PDB entry 4V5V | X-ray diffraction, 3.60 A resolution | chains AH and AK of the 11 polymer chains in the assembly

# Chain AH
Name: Respiratory syncytial virus nucleocapsid protein
Source organism: Human respiratory syncytial virus
UniProtKB: Q4KRW9 (Q4KRW9_HRSV); residue numbers follow UniProt; this construct covers 1-375
Chain sequence (375 residues; each row starts with the number of its first residue):
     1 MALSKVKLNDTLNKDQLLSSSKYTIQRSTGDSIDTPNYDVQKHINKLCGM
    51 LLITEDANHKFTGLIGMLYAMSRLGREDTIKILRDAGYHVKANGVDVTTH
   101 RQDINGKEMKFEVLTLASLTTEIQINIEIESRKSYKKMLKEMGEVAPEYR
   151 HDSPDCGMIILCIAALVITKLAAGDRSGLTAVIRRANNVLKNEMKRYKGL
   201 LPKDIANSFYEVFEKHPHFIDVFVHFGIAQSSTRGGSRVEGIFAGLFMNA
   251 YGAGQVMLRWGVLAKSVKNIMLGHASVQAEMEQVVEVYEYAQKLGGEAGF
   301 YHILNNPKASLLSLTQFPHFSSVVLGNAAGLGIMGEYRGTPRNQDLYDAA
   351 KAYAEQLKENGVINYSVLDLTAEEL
Curated features (UniProtKB/Swiss-Prot):
  - region: Arg338 to Asn364 (Interaction with the phosphoprotein)
  - modified residue: Tyr38 (Phosphotyrosine)

# Chain AK
Molecule: 70-nt RNA strand
Source organism: Escherichia coli
Sequence (70 nucleotides; numbered 1 to 70; the number before each row is that of its first residue):
     1 CCCCCCCCCCCCCCCCCCCCCCCCCCCCCCCCCCCCCCCCCCCCCCCCCC
    51 CCCCCCCCCCCCCCCCCCCC

# How chain AH and chain AK interact
Pairs across the interface (35; chain AH residue first):
  Thr169(AH) - C56(AK)  base contact
  Lys170(AH) - C54(AK)  phosphate contact
  Lys170(AH) - C55(AK)  salt bridge to the phosphate
  Ala172(AH) - C52(AK)  hydrogen bond to the sugar
  Ala173(AH) - C52(AK)  base contact
  Ala173(AH) - C53(AK)  sugar contact
  Ala181(AH) - C55(AK)  phosphate contact
  Arg184(AH) - C55(AK)  salt bridge to the phosphate
  Arg184(AH) - C56(AK)  salt bridge to the phosphate
  Arg185(AH) - C56(AK)  base contact
  Arg185(AH) - C57(AK)  salt bridge to the phosphate
  Val189(AH) - C57(AK)  phosphate contact
  Gly241(AH) - C57(AK)  base contact
  Ile242(AH) - C57(AK)  base contact
  Gly245(AH) - C57(AK)  base contact
  Asn249(AH) - C56(AK)  base contact
  Asn249(AH) - C57(AK)  sugar contact
  Gly254(AH) - C52(AK)  phosphate contact
  Gly254(AH) - C53(AK)  hydrogen bond to the phosphate
  Gln255(AH) - C53(AK)  phosphate contact
  Val256(AH) - C53(AK)  phosphate contact
  Val256(AH) - C54(AK)  base contact
  Trp260(AH) - C54(AK)  base contact
  Ser310(AH) - C50(AK)  base contact
  Ser313(AH) - C51(AK)  phosphate contact
  Ser313(AH) - C52(AK)  phosphate contact
  Thr315(AH) - C51(AK)  phosphate contact
  Thr315(AH) - C52(AK)  hydrogen bond to the phosphate
  Ile333(AH) - C54(AK)  base contact
  Gly335(AH) - C54(AK)  hydrogen bond to the sugar
  Glu336(AH) - C54(AK)  sugar contact
  Tyr337(AH) - C53(AK)  hydrogen bond to the phosphate
  Tyr337(AH) - C54(AK)  sugar contact
  Arg338(AH) - C53(AK)  hydrogen bond to the sugar
  Gly339(AH) - C53(AK)  base contact
Interface residues without a listed pair, chain AH (30 interface residues in all): Asn188, Leu246, His302, Leu314, Arg342

# Overview
Chain AH and chain AK form an interface of 30 and 8 residues respectively, with 6 hydrogen bonds and 4 salt
bridges. Polar pairs include Ala172(AH)-C52(AK), Gly335(AH)-C54(AK) and Arg338(AH)-C53(AK).
Here chain AH is Respiratory syncytial virus nucleocapsid protein (Human respiratory syncytial virus) and
chain AK is a 70-nt RNA strand (Escherichia coli). Entry 4V5V (Structure of respiratory syncytial virus
nucleocapsid protein, P1 crystal form) was determined by X-ray diffraction together with 2YHM from the same
study.
